PDB entry 8C82 | electron microscopy, 3.40 A resolution | chains G and H of the 8 polymer chains in the assembly

[Chain G]
Name: Serine palmitoyltransferase 2
Organism: Saccharomyces cerevisiae
Notes: EC 2.3.1.50
UniProt: P40970 (LCB2_YEAST); numbering as in UniProt (aligned over 1-561)
Amino-acid sequence (561 residues; each row starts with the number of its first residue):
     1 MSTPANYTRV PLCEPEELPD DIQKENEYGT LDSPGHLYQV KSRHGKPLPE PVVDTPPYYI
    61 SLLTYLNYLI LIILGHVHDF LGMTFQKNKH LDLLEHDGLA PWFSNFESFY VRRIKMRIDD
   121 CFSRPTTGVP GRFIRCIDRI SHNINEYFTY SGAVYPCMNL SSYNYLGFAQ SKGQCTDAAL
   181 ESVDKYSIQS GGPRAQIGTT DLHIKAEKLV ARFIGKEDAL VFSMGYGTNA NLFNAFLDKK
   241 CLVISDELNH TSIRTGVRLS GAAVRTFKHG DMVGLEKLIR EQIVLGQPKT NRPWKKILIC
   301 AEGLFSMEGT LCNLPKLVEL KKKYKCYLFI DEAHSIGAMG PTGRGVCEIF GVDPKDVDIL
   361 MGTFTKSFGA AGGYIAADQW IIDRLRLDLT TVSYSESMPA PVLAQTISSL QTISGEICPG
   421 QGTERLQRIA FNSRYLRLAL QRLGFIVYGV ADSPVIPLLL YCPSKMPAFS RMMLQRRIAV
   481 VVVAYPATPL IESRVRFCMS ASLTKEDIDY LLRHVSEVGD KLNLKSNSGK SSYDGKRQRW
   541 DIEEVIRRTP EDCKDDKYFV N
Not modelled in the structure: 1-7
Covalently attached groups: pyridoxal phosphate (PLP) linked to Lys-366
Ligand contacts:
  - pyridoxal phosphate (PLP): Met-224, Gly-225, Tyr-226, Asn-229, His-250, Ser-252, Glu-302, Asp-331, Ala-333, His-334, Thr-363, Thr-365
  - Q7G (2-{[(4-O-alpha-D-glucopyranosyl-alpha-D-glucopyranosyl)oxy]methyl}-4-{[(3beta,9beta,14beta,17beta,25R)-spirost-5-en-3-yl]oxy}butyl 4-O-alpha-D-glucopyranosyl-alpha-D-glucopyranoside): His-76, Val-77, Phe-80, Met-83, Thr-84, Lys-87, Asn-105, Phe-106
  - Z8A (N-[(2S,3S,4R)-1,3,4-trihydroxyoctadecan-2-yl]hexacosanamide): Tyr-65, Leu-69, Ile-72, Ile-73, His-76, Tyr-110, Tyr-485, Leu-490
Swiss-Prot annotation at these positions:
  - modified residue: Lys-366 (N6-(pyridoxal phosphate)lysine)
From the paper describing this entry:
  - binding site for pyridoxal phosphate: Lys-366
  - catalytic residues: Lys-366 (citing earlier work)
  - binding site for Z8A: Tyr-110, Tyr-485
  - mutagenesis - Y485S: increased catalytic activity
  - mutagenesis - Y485S: unchanged growth
  - mutagenesis - Y110S: abolished growth
  - mutagenesis - Y110S: decreased catalytic activity

[Chain H]
Name: Serine palmitoyltransferase-regulating protein TSC3
Organism: Saccharomyces cerevisiae
UniProt: Q3E790 (TSC3_YEAST); residues 1-80 here = UniProt positions 1-80
Amino-acid sequence (80 residues; row label = number of the first residue in the row):
     1 MTQHKSSMVY IPTTKEAKRR NGKSEGILNT IEEVVEKLYW TYYIHLPFYL MASFDSFFLH
    61 VFFLTIFSLS FFGILKYCFL
Not modelled in the structure: 1-2, 70-80

[Chain G / chain H interface]
Pairs across the interface - 31 pairs, chain G then chain H:
  Ile-22(G) with Lys-5(H)
  Glu-25(G) with His-4(H); Lys-5(H)
  Asn-26(G) with Ser-7(H)
  Thr-30(G) with His-4(H)
  Asn-67(G) with His-45(H); Leu-46(H); Pro-47(H)
  Leu-71(G) with Met-51(H), hydrophobic
  Leu-74(G) with Met-51(H), hydrophobic
  His-78(G) with Asp-55(H), salt bridge
  Arg-117(G) with Leu-50(H); Met-51(H), hydrogen bond (side chain-backbone); Ala-52(H)
  Phe-133(G) with Met-8(H), hydrophobic
  Pro-156(G) with Ser-7(H)
  Ser-464(G) with Ile-44(H), hydrogen bond (side chain-backbone); Leu-46(H); Tyr-49(H); Leu-50(H)
  Lys-465(G) with Ile-44(H); His-45(H)
  Pro-467(G) with Tyr-49(H), hydrophobic
  Arg-471(G) with Tyr-49(H), hydrogen bond
  Arg-476(G) with Thr-14(H)
  Arg-477(G) with Ile-11(H)
  Tyr-510(G) with Ile-11(H)
  His-514(G) with Ile-11(H), hydrogen bond (side chain-backbone)
  Glu-517(G) with Thr-14(H)
  Leu-522(G) with Ile-44(H), hydrophobic
  Asn-523(G) with His-45(H)
Other interface residues (no listed pair), chain G (32 interface residues in all): Leu-18, Leu-63, Ile-70, Ile-114, Ile-118, Met-158, Cys-462, Pro-463, Ala-468, Gln-475
Other interface residues (no listed pair), chain H (19 interface residues in all): Ser-6, Tyr-10, Thr-13, Lys-15

[In short]
The interface between chain G and chain H involves 32 residues on one side and 19 on the other; the contacts
include 4 hydrogen bonds and 1 salt bridge. Polar contacts include His-78(G)/Asp-55(H), Arg-117(G)/Met-51(H)
and Ser-464(G)/Ile-44(H). From the paper: the catalytic residue Lys-366(G); Y485S of chain G increases
catalytic activity.
Here chain G is Serine palmitoyltransferase 2 and chain H is Serine palmitoyltransferase-regulating protein
TSC3, both from Saccharomyces cerevisiae. Entry 8C82 (Cryo-EM structure of the yeast SPT-Orm1-Dimer complex)
was determined by electron microscopy together with 8C80 and 8C81 from the same study.
